Entry 7TI8 (electron microscopy, 3.50 A resolution); this record covers chains F and H of the 8 polymer chains in the assembly.

== Chain F (and H) ==
Molecule: Proliferating cell nuclear antigen
Source organism: Saccharomyces cerevisiae
Notes: chain H of this document is another copy of the same molecule, construct and numbering; everything in this record applies to it too
UniProtKB: P15873 (PCNA_YEAST); residues 1-258 here = UniProt positions 1-258
Sequence (264 residues; numbered -5 to 258; the number before each row is that of its first residue; numbers below 1 keep their minus sign (Gly-5 is residue -5)):
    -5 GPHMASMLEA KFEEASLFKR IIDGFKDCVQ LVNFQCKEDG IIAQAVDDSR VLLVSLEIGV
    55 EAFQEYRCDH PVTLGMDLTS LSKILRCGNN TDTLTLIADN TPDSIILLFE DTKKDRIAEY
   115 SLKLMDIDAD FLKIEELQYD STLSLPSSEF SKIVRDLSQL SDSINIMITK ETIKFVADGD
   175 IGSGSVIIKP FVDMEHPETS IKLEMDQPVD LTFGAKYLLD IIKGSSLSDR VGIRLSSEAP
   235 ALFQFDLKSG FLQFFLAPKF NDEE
Disordered / not traced: -5 to 0, 257-258 (chain H: -5 to 0, 57-58, 81-85, 104-109, 241-243, 257-258)
Differences from the reference sequence: expression tag (-5 to 0)
UniProt features mapped onto this chain:
  - DNA-binding region: Arg61 to Arg80
  - cross-link (Glycyl lysine isopeptide (Lys-Gly)): Lys127 (interchain with G-Cter in SUMO), Lys164 (interchain with G-Cter in SUMO)

== Interface between chain F and chain H ==
Pairs across the interface (23; chain F residue first):
  Lys77(F) - Gln153(H)
  Ile78(F) - Leu154(H)  hydrophobic
  Arg80(F) - Gln153(H)
  Cys81(F) - Asp150(H)  hydrogen bond
  Cys81(F) - Gln153(H)
  Asp109(F) - Lys183(H)  salt bridge
  Ile111(F) - Ser179(H)
  Ile111(F) - Val180(H)
  Ile111(F) - Ile181(H)  hydrogen bond (backbone-backbone)
  Ala112(F) - Ser179(H)
  Glu113(F) - Gly178(H)
  Glu113(F) - Ser179(H)  hydrogen bond (backbone-backbone)
  Tyr114(F) - Asp150(H)
  Tyr114(F) - Leu154(H)  hydrophobic
  Tyr114(F) - Ser177(H)
  Tyr114(F) - Gly178(H)
  Ser115(F) - Gly176(H)
  Ser115(F) - Ser177(H)  hydrogen bond (backbone-backbone)
  Leu116(F) - Ile175(H)
  Lys117(F) - Gly173(H)  hydrogen bond (side chain-backbone)
  Lys117(F) - Asp174(H)
  Lys117(F) - Ile175(H)  hydrogen bond (backbone-backbone)
  Lys117(F) - Gly176(H)
Also at the interface, not in a pair above, chain F (16 interface residues in all): Ser74, Asn83, Lys108, Arg110
Also at the interface, not in a pair above, chain H (17 interface residues in all): Lys146, Leu151, Ile182, Thr193

== In short ==
Chain F and chain H form an interface of 16 and 17 residues respectively, with 6 hydrogen bonds and 1 salt
bridge. Polar contacts include Asp109(F)-Lys183(H), Cys81(F)-Asp150(H) and Lys117(F)-Gly173(H).
Chain F and chain H are both Proliferating cell nuclear antigen (Saccharomyces cerevisiae); the structure,
Structure of the yeast clamp loader (Replication Factor C RFC) bound to the open sliding clamp ..., was
determined by electron microscopy (same publication as 7THJ, 7THV, 7TIB, 7TIC, 7TID and 7TKU).
